PDB entry 8XSR | electron microscopy, 2.93 A resolution | chains A and B

== Chain A ==
Protein: Transmembrane ATP-binding protein ABC transporter
Source organism: Mycolicibacterium smegmatis MC2 155
UniProtKB: I7FIY9 (I7FIY9_MYCS2); residues 1-578 here = UniProt positions 1-578
Sequence (584 residues; numbered -5 to 578; the number before each row is that of its first residue; numbers below 1 keep their minus sign (Ser-5 is residue -5)):
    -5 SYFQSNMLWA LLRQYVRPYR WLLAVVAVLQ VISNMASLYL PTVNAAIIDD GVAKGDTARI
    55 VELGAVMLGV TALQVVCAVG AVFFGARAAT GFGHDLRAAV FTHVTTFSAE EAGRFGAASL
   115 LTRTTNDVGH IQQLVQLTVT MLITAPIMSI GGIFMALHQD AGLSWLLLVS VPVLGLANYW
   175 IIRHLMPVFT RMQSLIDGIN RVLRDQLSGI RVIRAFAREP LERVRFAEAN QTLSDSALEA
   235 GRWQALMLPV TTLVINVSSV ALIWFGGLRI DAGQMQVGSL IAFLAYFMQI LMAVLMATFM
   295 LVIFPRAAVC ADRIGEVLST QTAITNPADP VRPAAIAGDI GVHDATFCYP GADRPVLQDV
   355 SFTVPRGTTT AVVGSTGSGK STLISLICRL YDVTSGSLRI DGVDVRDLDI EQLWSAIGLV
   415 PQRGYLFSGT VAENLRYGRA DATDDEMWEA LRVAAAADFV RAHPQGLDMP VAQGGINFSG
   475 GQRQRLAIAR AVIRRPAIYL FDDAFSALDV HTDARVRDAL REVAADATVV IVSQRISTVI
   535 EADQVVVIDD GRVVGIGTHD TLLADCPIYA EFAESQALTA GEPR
Not modelled in the structure: -5 to -2, 573-578
Differences from the reference sequence: expression tag (-5 to 0)
Bound ions: Mg2+: Ser375, Gln416 (together with ATP)
Residues lining bound ligands: ATP (adenosine-5'-triphosphate): Tyr343, Val350, Ser369, Thr370, Gly371, Ser372, Gly373, Lys374, Ser375, Thr376, Tyr385, Gln416, Asp497, Gln528
What the authors report for this chain:
  - binding site for ATP: Tyr343
  - mutagenesis - D497N: unchanged catalytic activity
  - catalytic residues: Asp497 (proposed by the authors, not directly observed)

== Chain B ==
Protein: ABC transporter transmembrane region
Source organism: Mycolicibacterium smegmatis MC2 155
UniProtKB: I7GDB1 (I7GDB1_MYCS2); residues 1-625 here correspond to UniProt positions 6-630 (UniProt number = residue number + 5)
Sequence (643 residues; row label = number of the first residue in the row):
     1 MRRGALPQAP LERTRDFKGS AIRLARRLLP QRALTLAVIL LGVGGIAIGV IGPRILGHAT
    61 DLLFNGVIGR ELPAGLTKEQ AVEAARARGD GTFADLLSGM DIVPGQGVDF GAVGRTLALA
   121 LGLYLVAALL VWVQARLLNV TVQRTMVALR AEVQEKIHRL PLSYFDSRQR GEVLSRVTND
   181 VDNIQNSVSM TISQLLTSVL TVFAVLVMML TISPLLTLFT VVTVPASLWV TRWITRRSQP
   241 LFVAQWRNTG RLAAHLEETY SGFTIVKTFG HREAAAGKFA ELNSETQQSS FGAQFFSGLV
   301 SPATMFIGNL SYVAVAVVGG LQVATGQITL GSIQAFIQYV RQFNQPLTQV AGMYNTLQSG
   361 IASAERVFDL LDTEEESADS PRRADVRTGR VEFEHVSFSY VPGTPVIEDL SLVAEPGSTV
   421 AIVGPTGAGK TTLVNLLMRF YDVDSGRITI DGVDIASVSR ESLRASIGMV LQDTWLFAGT
   481 IYDNIAYGRP DADEDEVIEA ATAAYVDRFV HTLPNGYDTR VDDDGGAISA GEKQLITIAR
   541 AVLARPKLLV LDEATSSVDT RTELLIAHAM AELRRDRTSF IIAHRLSTIR DADLILVMDS
   601 GRIIERGTHE ELLARHGRYW EMTRVHLGGI KAFHHHHHHH HHH
Not modelled in the structure: 1-12, 629-643
Differences from the reference sequence: linker (626-633); expression tag (634-643)
Bound ions: Mg2+: Thr431 (together with ADP)
Residues lining bound ligands:
  - ADP (adenosine-5'-diphosphate): Asp166, Tyr400, Val406, Pro425, Thr426, Gly427, Ala428, Gly429, Lys430, Thr431, Thr432, Tyr441
  - ATP (adenosine-5'-triphosphate): Phe509, Thr512, Leu513, Pro514, Gly525, Gly526, Ala527, Ser529, Glu532
What the authors report for this chain:
  - catalytic residues: Glu553, His584 (by similarity / conservation)
  - mutagenesis - E553Q: decreased catalytic activity

== Interface between chain A and chain B ==
Contacting residue pairs - 253 pairs, chain A then chain B:
  Leu34(A) - Asn309(B)
  Leu34(A) - Tyr312(B)  hydrophobic
  Pro35(A) - Tyr312(B)
  Asn38(A) - Tyr312(B)  hydrogen bond
  Asn38(A) - Ala316(B)
  Ile42(A) - Leu330(B)  hydrophobic
  Val46(A) - Leu96(B)
  Val46(A) - Gly320(B)
  Val46(A) - Val323(B)  hydrophobic
  Val46(A) - Ala324(B)  hydrophobic
  Ala47(A) - Phe93(B)
  Gly49(A) - Thr92(B)
  Gly49(A) - Phe93(B)
  Thr51(A) - Thr92(B)  hydrogen bond
  Thr51(A) - Leu321(B)
  Ile54(A) - Val317(B)
  Ile54(A) - Gly320(B)
  Gly58(A) - Val313(B)
  Gly58(A) - Val317(B)
  Met61(A) - Tyr312(B)  hydrophobic
  Met61(A) - Val313(B)  hydrophobic
  Met61(A) - Ala316(B)  hydrophobic
  Leu62(A) - Leu310(B)  hydrophobic
  Leu62(A) - Val313(B)  hydrophobic
  Thr65(A) - Phe306(B)
  Thr65(A) - Asn309(B)
  Thr65(A) - Leu310(B)
  Gln68(A) - Asn309(B)  hydrogen bond
  Val69(A) - Pro302(B)
  Val69(A) - Phe306(B)  hydrophobic
  Ala72(A) - Pro302(B)
  Val73(A) - Phe295(B)
  Val73(A) - Pro302(B)  hydrophobic
  Val76(A) - Phe295(B)  hydrophobic
  Phe77(A) - Phe291(B)
  Phe77(A) - Phe295(B)  hydrophobic
  Ala80(A) - Phe291(B)
  Arg81(A) - Phe291(B)
  Thr84(A) - Phe291(B)
  Thr84(A) - Gln294(B)
  Gly85(A) - Gln287(B)
  His88(A) - Asn283(B)  hydrogen bond (side chain-backbone)
  His88(A) - Ser284(B)
  His88(A) - Gln287(B)  hydrogen bond
  Arg91(A) - Leu252(B)
  Arg91(A) - Phe279(B)
  Arg91(A) - Asn283(B)  hydrogen bond
  Arg91(A) - Thr286(B)
  Ala92(A) - Phe279(B)  hydrophobic
  Ala92(A) - Asn283(B)
  Phe95(A) - Leu256(B)  hydrophobic
  Phe95(A) - Thr259(B)
  Phe95(A) - Tyr260(B)
  Phe95(A) - Ala275(B)
  Phe95(A) - Ala276(B)  hydrophobic
  Phe95(A) - Phe279(B)  hydrophobic
  Val98(A) - Tyr260(B)  hydrophobic
  Val98(A) - Phe263(B)
  Thr99(A) - Phe263(B)
  Phe101(A) - Phe263(B)
  Phe101(A) - Lys267(B)
  Ser102(A) - Phe263(B)
  Ser102(A) - Lys267(B)
  Ala103(A) - Lys267(B)
  Ala106(A) - Phe263(B)  hydrophobic
  Gly107(A) - Gly525(B)
  Gly107(A) - Gly526(B)
  Arg108(A) - Asp524(B)
  Arg108(A) - Gly525(B)
  Ala111(A) - Tyr260(B)
  Ala111(A) - Ser261(B)
  Leu114(A) - Tyr260(B)
  Leu115(A) - Ala253(B)
  Leu115(A) - Leu256(B)  hydrophobic
  Leu115(A) - Glu257(B)
  Leu115(A) - Tyr260(B)
  Thr118(A) - Leu256(B)
  Thr118(A) - Tyr260(B)
  Gln126(A) - Ser290(B)
  Gln126(A) - Gln294(B)
  Gln130(A) - Gln294(B)
  Met135(A) - Ser301(B)
  Ile193(A) - Arg150(B)
  Asn194(A) - Thr178(B)  hydrogen bond
  Arg195(A) - Ala478(B)
  Leu197(A) - Gln154(B)
  Leu197(A) - Val177(B)
  Arg198(A) - Leu174(B)
  Asp199(A) - Trp475(B)  hydrogen bond (backbone-side chain)
  Asp199(A) - Phe477(B)
  Asp199(A) - Ala478(B)  hydrogen bond (side chain-backbone)
  Gln200(A) - Gln154(B)  hydrogen bond
  Leu201(A) - Ile157(B)  hydrophobic
  Leu201(A) - Phe165(B)  hydrophobic
  Leu201(A) - Val173(B)
  Leu201(A) - Leu174(B)  hydrophobic
  Leu201(A) - Val177(B)  hydrophobic
  Ser202(A) - Trp475(B)
  Gly203(A) - Trp475(B)
  Ile204(A) - Ile157(B)  hydrophobic
  Ile204(A) - Leu162(B)  hydrophobic
  Arg205(A) - Leu162(B)
  Arg205(A) - Asp166(B)  salt bridge
  Arg205(A) - Asn435(B)  hydrogen bond
  Arg205(A) - Phe440(B)
  Arg205(A) - Met469(B)
  Arg205(A) - Leu471(B)
  Val206(A) - Trp475(B)  hydrophobic
  Val206(A) - Arg540(B)
  Ile207(A) - Trp475(B)  hydrophobic
  Ile207(A) - Tyr487(B)
  Arg208(A) - Ile157(B)  hydrogen bond (side chain-backbone)
  Arg208(A) - His158(B)
  Arg208(A) - Leu160(B)  hydrogen bond (side chain-backbone)
  Arg208(A) - Leu162(B)
  Arg208(A) - Phe165(B)
  Arg208(A) - Glu376(B)  salt bridge
  Arg208(A) - Arg464(B)
  Ala209(A) - Met438(B)  hydrophobic
  Ala209(A) - Arg464(B)
  Ala209(A) - Met469(B)  hydrophobic
  Phe210(A) - Gly488(B)
  Phe210(A) - Arg540(B)
  Phe210(A) - Ala541(B)  hydrophobic
  Ala211(A) - Glu461(B)
  Arg212(A) - Tyr487(B)  hydrogen bond (side chain-backbone)
  Arg212(A) - Gly488(B)  hydrogen bond (side chain-backbone)
  Arg212(A) - Arg489(B)
  Arg212(A) - Pro490(B)
  Glu213(A) - His158(B)
  Leu215(A) - Tyr487(B)  hydrophobic
  Glu216(A) - His158(B)
  Glu216(A) - Tyr487(B)
  Arg217(A) - Gln154(B)
  Arg217(A) - His158(B)
  Phe220(A) - Arg150(B)
  Phe220(A) - Gln154(B)
  Asn224(A) - Val147(B)  hydrogen bond (side chain-backbone)
  Asn224(A) - Arg150(B)
  Asn224(A) - Ala151(B)
  Gln225(A) - Val147(B)
  Ser228(A) - Gln143(B)
  Ser228(A) - Val147(B)
  Ala231(A) - Asn139(B)
  Ala231(A) - Gln143(B)
  Leu232(A) - Asn139(B)
  Gly235(A) - Asn139(B)  hydrogen bond (backbone-side chain)
  Arg236(A) - Arg136(B)
  Arg236(A) - Asn139(B)
  Ala239(A) - Trp132(B)
  Ala239(A) - Ala135(B)  hydrophobic
  Ala239(A) - Arg136(B)
  Leu240(A) - Trp132(B)
  Pro243(A) - Ala128(B)
  Pro243(A) - Val131(B)  hydrophobic
  Pro243(A) - Trp132(B)
  Leu247(A) - Leu125(B)  hydrophobic
  Leu247(A) - Ala128(B)  hydrophobic
  Asn250(A) - Tyr124(B)
  Val251(A) - Leu121(B)  hydrophobic
  Ser253(A) - Leu56(B)
  Val254(A) - Leu56(B)  hydrophobic
  Val254(A) - Leu117(B)
  Val254(A) - Leu121(B)  hydrophobic
  Val254(A) - Tyr124(B)  hydrophobic
  Ile257(A) - Leu56(B)  hydrophobic
  Ile257(A) - Leu63(B)  hydrophobic
  Ile257(A) - Leu117(B)  hydrophobic
  Ile257(A) - Gln334(B)
  Trp258(A) - Gly114(B)
  Trp258(A) - Leu117(B)
  Gly261(A) - Leu63(B)
  Gly261(A) - Phe110(B)
  Leu262(A) - Phe110(B)  hydrophobic
  Ile264(A) - Val67(B)  hydrophobic
  Ile264(A) - Arg70(B)
  Asp265(A) - Arg70(B)  salt bridge
  Asp265(A) - Val108(B)
  Asp265(A) - Phe110(B)
  Val271(A) - Phe64(B)  hydrophobic
  Val271(A) - Leu330(B)  hydrophobic
  Leu274(A) - Thr60(B)
  Leu274(A) - Leu63(B)  hydrophobic
  Ile275(A) - Gln334(B)
  Leu278(A) - Gln334(B)
  Leu278(A) - Gln338(B)
  Ala279(A) - Arg341(B)
  Met282(A) - Gln338(B)
  Gln283(A) - Arg341(B)
  Met286(A) - Arg341(B)
  Met286(A) - Gln345(B)
  Pro344(A) - Pro514(B)
  Gly345(A) - Pro514(B)
  Ala346(A) - His511(B)
  Ala346(A) - Thr512(B)
  Ala346(A) - Leu513(B)
  Ala346(A) - Pro514(B)
  Asp347(A) - His511(B)  salt bridge
  Arg348(A) - Arg508(B)  hydrogen bond (side chain-backbone)
  Arg348(A) - His511(B)  hydrogen bond (backbone-backbone)
  Arg348(A) - Thr512(B)  hydrogen bond (backbone-side chain)
  Pro349(A) - Thr512(B)
  Val350(A) - Thr512(B)
  Gly368(A) - Asp559(B)
  Ser369(A) - Asp559(B)  hydrogen bond
  Ser369(A) - Thr562(B)
  Thr370(A) - Arg508(B)
  Thr370(A) - Asp559(B)
  Gly371(A) - Glu532(B)
  Leu384(A) - Thr264(B)
  Leu384(A) - Lys267(B)
  Glu405(A) - Gly270(B)
  Trp408(A) - Lys267(B)
  Trp408(A) - Arg272(B)
  Leu413(A) - Phe269(B)
  Tyr419(A) - Glu258(B)
  Tyr419(A) - Ser261(B)
  Tyr419(A) - Gly262(B)
  Tyr419(A) - Ile265(B)
  Phe421(A) - Glu258(B)
  Phe421(A) - Gly262(B)
  Phe421(A) - Ile265(B)  hydrophobic
  Phe421(A) - Val266(B)  hydrophobic
  Ser422(A) - Glu258(B)  hydrogen bond
  Tyr431(A) - Ile265(B)  hydrogen bond (side chain-backbone)
  Tyr431(A) - Val266(B)
  Tyr431(A) - Phe269(B)
  Tyr431(A) - His271(B)  hydrogen bond (backbone-side chain)
  Gly432(A) - Phe269(B)
  Gln467(A) - Ala254(B)  hydrogen bond (side chain-backbone)
  Gln467(A) - Glu257(B)  hydrogen bond
  Gln467(A) - Glu258(B)
  Arg484(A) - Ile265(B)
  Arg484(A) - Phe269(B)
  Arg488(A) - Phe269(B)
  Val504(A) - His626(B)
  Gln528(A) - Val558(B)
  Gln528(A) - Asp559(B)
  Asp544(A) - Arg508(B)
  Glu565(A) - Arg561(B)  salt bridge
  Glu565(A) - Leu565(B)
  Phe566(A) - Asp559(B)
  Phe566(A) - Arg561(B)
  Glu568(A) - Arg590(B)  hydrogen bond (backbone-side chain)
  Ser569(A) - Thr560(B)  hydrogen bond (side chain-backbone)
  Ser569(A) - Arg561(B)
  Ser569(A) - Leu564(B)
  Ser569(A) - Ser587(B)  hydrogen bond (backbone-side chain)
  Ser569(A) - Thr588(B)
  Gln570(A) - Thr560(B)
  Gln570(A) - Ser587(B)
  Ala571(A) - Arg590(B)
  Ala571(A) - Leu627(B)
Also at the interface, not in a pair above, chain A (143 interface residues in all): Tyr13, Ser31, Ile41, Lys48, Val55, Ala66, Thr119, Arg219, Gly267, Tyr343, Pro415, Arg417, Gly418, Arg430, Asp543, Ile562
Also at the interface, not in a pair above, chain B (141 interface residues in all): Ala59, Val113, Ala120, Val140, Glu155, Arg159, Pro161, Thr268, Gly298, Leu299, Met305, Ile337, Tyr441, Ala465, Leu476, Phe509, Asp522, Leu535

== Summary ==
143 residues of chain A face 141 of chain B across their interface; the contacts include 29 hydrogen bonds and
5 salt bridges. Polar pairs include Arg205(A)-Asp166(B), Arg208(A)-Glu376(B) and Asp265(A)-Arg70(B). ATP is
bound between chain A and chain B. The paper reports catalytic residues Asp497(A) and Glu553(B) among others;
E553Q of chain B reduces catalytic activity.
Chain A is Transmembrane ATP-binding protein ABC transporter and chain B is ABC transporter transmembrane
region, both from Mycolicibacterium smegmatis MC2 155; the structure, Cryo-EM structure of MsRv1273c/72c from
Mycobacterium smegmatis in the ATP|ADP-bound IFasym-2 state, was determined by electron microscopy (same
publication as 8WCW, 8WCX, 8XSS, 8XST, 9IQE, 9IQF, 9IQG and 9KWI).
